8AY4 - chains A and D of the 4 polymer chains in the assembly; structure by electron microscopy, 4.70 A resolution (low resolution: residue-level contacts below are approximate; hydrogen-bond / salt-bridge calls are withheld).

Chain A:
Name: Capsid protein VP1
Organism: rhinovirus A2
Reference sequence: P04936 (POLG_HRV2); residues 1-269 here correspond to UniProt positions 582-850 (UniProt number = residue number + 581)
Chain sequence (269 residues; numbered 1 to 269; the number before each row is that of its first residue):
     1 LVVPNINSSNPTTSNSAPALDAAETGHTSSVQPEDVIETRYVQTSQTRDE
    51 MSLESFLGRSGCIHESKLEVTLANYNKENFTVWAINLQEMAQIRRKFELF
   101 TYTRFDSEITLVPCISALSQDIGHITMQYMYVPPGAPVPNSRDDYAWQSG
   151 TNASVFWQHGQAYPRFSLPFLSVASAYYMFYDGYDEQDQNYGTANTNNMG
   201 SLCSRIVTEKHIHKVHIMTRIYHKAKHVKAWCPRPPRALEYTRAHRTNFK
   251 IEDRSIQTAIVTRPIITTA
UniProt features mapped onto this chain:
  - site: Ala-269 (Cleavage)

Chain D:
Name: Capsid protein VP4
Organism: rhinovirus A2
Chain sequence (25 residues; each row starts with the number of its first residue):
     1 AQVSRQNYFNINYFKDAASNGASKL

Interface between chain A and chain D:
Contacting residue pairs (8):
  Asp-49(A) / Leu-25(D)
  Ser-52(A) / Leu-25(D)
  Glu-54(A) / Ala-22(D)
  Glu-54(A) / Ser-23(D)
  Asp-106(A) / Ala-18(D)
  Ser-167(A) / Ser-19(D)
  Lys-226(A) / Gly-21(D)
  His-227(A) / Ser-23(D)
Also at the interface, not in a pair above, chain A (8 interface residues in all): Pro-169

In short:
8 residues of chain A face 6 of chain D across their interface.
Chain A is Capsid protein VP1 and chain D is Capsid protein VP4, both from rhinovirus A2; the structure, Human
rhinovirus 2 virion in situ, was determined by electron microscopy.
